4XZZ - chains A and B; structure by X-ray diffraction, 2.03 A resolution.

Chain A (and B):
Name: Conserved hypothetical secreted protein
Organism: Helicobacter pylori 26695
Notes: chain B of this document is another copy of the same molecule, construct and numbering; everything in this record applies to it too
UniProtKB: O25255 (O25255_HELPY); numbering as in UniProt (aligned over 13-330)
Sequence (339 residues; row label = number of the first residue in the row; numbers below 1 keep their minus sign (Met-8 is residue -8)):
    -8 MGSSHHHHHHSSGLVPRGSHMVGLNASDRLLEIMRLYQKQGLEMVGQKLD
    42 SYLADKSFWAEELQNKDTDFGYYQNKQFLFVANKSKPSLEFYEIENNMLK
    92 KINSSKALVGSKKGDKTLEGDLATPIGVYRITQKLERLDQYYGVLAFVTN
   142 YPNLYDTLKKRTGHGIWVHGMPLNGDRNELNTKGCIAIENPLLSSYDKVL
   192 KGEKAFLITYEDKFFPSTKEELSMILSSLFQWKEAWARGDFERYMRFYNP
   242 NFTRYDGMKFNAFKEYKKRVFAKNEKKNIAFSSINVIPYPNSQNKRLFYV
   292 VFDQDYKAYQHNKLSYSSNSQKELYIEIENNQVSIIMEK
Disordered / not traced: -8 to 14
Differences from the reference sequence: expression tag (-8 to 12)
From the paper describing this entry:
  - self-association interface (contacts with another copy of this molecule); pairs are residue here / residue on that copy: Arg26-Glu53 (salt bridge), Tyr28, Gln29, Gly37, Asp41, Tyr63, Gln65, Phe272
  - catalytic residues: His160, Cys176 (proposed by the authors, not directly observed)
  - catalytic residues: Gly161, Lys174, Gly175
  - mutagenesis - E110A, Y133A, H155A, W158A, H160A, C176A: abolished catalytic activity
  - mutagenesis - Y132A: unchanged catalytic activity
  - contacts within the chain: His160-Cys176, His160-Gly161

How chain A and chain B interact:
Pairs across the interface (37; chain A residue first):
  Ala17(A) - Ser18(B)
  Ser18(A) - Ala17(B)
  Leu21(A) - Ala17(B)
  Leu21(A) - Arg20(B)
  Leu21(A) - Ile24(B)  hydrophobic
  Ile24(A) - Leu21(B)  hydrophobic
  Ile24(A) - Leu40(B)  hydrophobic
  Met25(A) - Leu40(B)
  Met25(A) - Tyr43(B)  hydrophobic
  Met25(A) - Leu44(B)  hydrophobic
  Tyr28(A) - Gly37(B)  hydrogen bond (side chain-backbone)
  Tyr28(A) - Leu40(B)  hydrophobic
  Tyr28(A) - Asp41(B)  hydrogen bond
  Gln29(A) - Leu44(B)
  Gln29(A) - Trp50(B)
  Gln29(A) - Gln65(B)
  Leu33(A) - Leu33(B)
  Leu33(A) - Glu34(B)
  Leu33(A) - Gly37(B)
  Gly37(A) - Tyr28(B)
  Gly37(A) - Leu33(B)
  Leu40(A) - Met25(B)
  Leu40(A) - Tyr28(B)  hydrophobic
  Asp41(A) - Tyr28(B)  hydrogen bond
  Leu44(A) - Met25(B)  hydrophobic
  Phe49(A) - Leu21(B)  hydrophobic
  Phe49(A) - Met25(B)  hydrophobic
  Glu53(A) - Leu22(B)
  Glu53(A) - Arg26(B)  salt bridge
  Lys57(A) - Leu22(B)
  Tyr63(A) - Arg26(B)
  Gln65(A) - Arg26(B)  hydrogen bond (backbone-side chain)
  Phe221(A) - Gln29(B)
  Lys224(A) - Gln29(B)
  Ala271(A) - Gln29(B)
  Phe272(A) - Gln29(B)  hydrogen bond (backbone-side chain)
  Ser273(A) - Lys30(B)
Other interface residues (no listed pair), chain A (28 interface residues in all): Arg20, Glu34, Val36, Tyr43, Asn66, Ile270
Other interface residues (no listed pair), chain B (23 interface residues in all): Val36, Phe49, Tyr63

In short:
Chain A and chain B form an interface of 28 and 23 residues respectively; the contacts include 5 hydrogen
bonds and 1 salt bridge. Among the polar pairs are Glu53(A)-Arg26(B), Tyr28(A)-Gly37(B) and Tyr28(A)-Asp41(B).
From the paper: catalytic residues His160(A), Cys176(A) and Gly161(A) among others; E110A, Y133A and H155A of
chain A, among others, abolish catalytic activity; 7 substitutions were tested in all.
Chain A and chain B are both Conserved hypothetical secreted protein (Helicobacter pylori 26695); the
structure, Structure of Helicobacter pylori Csd6 in the ligand-free state, was determined by X-ray
diffraction.
